PDB entry 5XF4 | X-ray diffraction, 2.87 A resolution | chains E and I of the 10 polymer chains in the assembly

Chain E:
Protein: Histone H3.1
Organism: Homo sapiens
UniProt: P68431 (H31_HUMAN); residues 0-135 here correspond to UniProt positions 1-136 (UniProt number = residue number + 1)
Sequence (136 residues; row label = number of the first residue in the row; numbering starts at 0):
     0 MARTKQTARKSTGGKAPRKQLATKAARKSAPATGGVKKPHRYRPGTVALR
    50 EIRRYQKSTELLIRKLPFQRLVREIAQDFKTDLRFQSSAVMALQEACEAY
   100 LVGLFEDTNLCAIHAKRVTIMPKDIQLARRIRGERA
Disordered / not traced: 0-37, 135
Curated features (UniProtKB/Swiss-Prot):
  - modified residue: Arg2 (Asymmetric dimethylarginine), Thr3 (Phosphothreonine), Lys4 (Allysine), Gln5 (5-glutamyl dopamine), Thr6 (Phosphothreonine), Arg8 (Citrulline), Lys9 (N6,N6,N6-trimethyllysine), Ser10 (ADP-ribosylserine), Thr11 (Phosphothreonine), Lys14 (N6-(2-hydroxyisobutyryl)lysine), Arg17 (Asymmetric dimethylarginine), Lys18 (N6-(2-hydroxyisobutyryl)lysine), Lys23 (N6-(2-hydroxyisobutyryl)lysine), Arg26 (Citrulline), Lys27 (N6,N6,N6-trimethyllysine), Ser28 (ADP-ribosylserine), Lys36 (N6,N6,N6-trimethyllysine), Lys37 (N6-methyllysine), Tyr41 (Phosphotyrosine), Lys56 (N6,N6,N6-trimethyllysine) and 8 more in UniProt
  - lipidation: Lys18 (N6-decanoyllysine)
Bound ions: Mg2+: Asp77 (shared with 1 residue of chain D)

Chain I:
Molecule: 145-nt DNA strand
Sequence (145 nucleotides; each row starts with the number of its first residue; numbers below 1 keep their minus sign (DA-72 is residue -72)):
   -72 ATCAATATCCACCTGCAGATACTACCAAAAGTGTATTTGGAAACTGCTCC
   -22 ATCAAAAGGCATGTTCAGCTGAATCAGCTGAACATGCCTTTTGATGGAGC
    28 AGTTTCCAAATACACTTTTGGTAGTATCTGCAGGTGGATATTGAT

How chain E and chain I interact:
Residue-residue contacts (28):
  His39(E) - DA-68(I)  phosphate contact
  His39(E) - DT-67(I)  sugar contact
  Arg40(E) - DA9(I)  hydrogen bond to the base
  Arg40(E) - DC10(I)  hydrogen bond to the sugar
  Tyr41(E) - DT-67(I)  sugar contact
  Tyr41(E) - DA-66(I)  sugar contact
  Tyr41(E) - DA9(I)  sugar contact
  Tyr41(E) - DC10(I)  hydrogen bond to the phosphate
  Arg42(E) - DA9(I)  sugar contact
  Pro43(E) - DA8(I)  phosphate contact
  Pro43(E) - DA9(I)  sugar contact
  Gly44(E) - DA8(I)  hydrogen bond to the phosphate
  Gly44(E) - DA9(I)  hydrogen bond to the phosphate
  Thr45(E) - DA9(I)  hydrogen bond to the phosphate
  Val46(E) - DA9(I)  hydrogen bond to the phosphate
  Val46(E) - DC10(I)  phosphate contact
  Ala47(E) - DA9(I)  hydrogen bond to the phosphate
  Arg49(E) - DA-66(I)  hydrogen bond to the phosphate
  Arg49(E) - DT-65(I)  phosphate contact
  Arg63(E) - DT17(I)  phosphate contact
  Arg63(E) - DT18(I)  salt bridge to the phosphate
  Lys64(E) - DT18(I)  hydrogen bond to the phosphate
  Leu65(E) - DT17(I)  phosphate contact
  Leu65(E) - DT18(I)  hydrogen bond to the phosphate
  Pro66(E) - DT17(I)  phosphate contact
  Arg69(E) - DT17(I)  salt bridge to the phosphate
  Arg83(E) - DG26(I)  phosphate contact
  Arg83(E) - DC27(I)  sugar contact
Also at the interface, not in a pair above, chain E (19 interface residues in all): Lys56, Lys115, Thr118
Also at the interface, not in a pair above, chain I (15 interface residues in all): DC-64, DG-2, DA-1, DG7

In short:
19 residues of chain E and 15 residues of chain I are in contact; the contacts include 11 hydrogen bonds and 2
salt bridges. Polar contacts include Arg40(E)-DA9(I), Arg40(E)-DC10(I) and Tyr41(E)-DC10(I).
Here chain E is Histone H3.1 (Homo sapiens) and chain I is a 145-nt DNA strand. Entry 5XF4 (Nucleosome core
particle with an adduct of a binuclear RAPTA (Ru-arene-phosphaadamantane) compound having a
1,2-diphenylethylenediamine linker ...) was determined by X-ray diffraction, deposited together with 5XF3,
5XF5 and 5XF6.
